Entry 6V38 (electron microscopy, 3.80 A resolution); this record covers chains A and B of the 4 polymer chains in the assembly.

# Chain A (and B)
Molecule: Calcium-activated potassium channel subunit alpha-1
Source organism: Homo sapiens
Notes: chain B of this document is another copy of the same molecule, construct and numbering; everything in this record applies to it too
UniProt: Q12791 (KCMA1_HUMAN), isoform Q12791-5; residues 1-1056 here correspond to UniProt positions 66-1121 (UniProt number = residue number + 65)
Chain sequence (1065 residues; numbered 1 to 1065; the number before each row is that of its first residue):
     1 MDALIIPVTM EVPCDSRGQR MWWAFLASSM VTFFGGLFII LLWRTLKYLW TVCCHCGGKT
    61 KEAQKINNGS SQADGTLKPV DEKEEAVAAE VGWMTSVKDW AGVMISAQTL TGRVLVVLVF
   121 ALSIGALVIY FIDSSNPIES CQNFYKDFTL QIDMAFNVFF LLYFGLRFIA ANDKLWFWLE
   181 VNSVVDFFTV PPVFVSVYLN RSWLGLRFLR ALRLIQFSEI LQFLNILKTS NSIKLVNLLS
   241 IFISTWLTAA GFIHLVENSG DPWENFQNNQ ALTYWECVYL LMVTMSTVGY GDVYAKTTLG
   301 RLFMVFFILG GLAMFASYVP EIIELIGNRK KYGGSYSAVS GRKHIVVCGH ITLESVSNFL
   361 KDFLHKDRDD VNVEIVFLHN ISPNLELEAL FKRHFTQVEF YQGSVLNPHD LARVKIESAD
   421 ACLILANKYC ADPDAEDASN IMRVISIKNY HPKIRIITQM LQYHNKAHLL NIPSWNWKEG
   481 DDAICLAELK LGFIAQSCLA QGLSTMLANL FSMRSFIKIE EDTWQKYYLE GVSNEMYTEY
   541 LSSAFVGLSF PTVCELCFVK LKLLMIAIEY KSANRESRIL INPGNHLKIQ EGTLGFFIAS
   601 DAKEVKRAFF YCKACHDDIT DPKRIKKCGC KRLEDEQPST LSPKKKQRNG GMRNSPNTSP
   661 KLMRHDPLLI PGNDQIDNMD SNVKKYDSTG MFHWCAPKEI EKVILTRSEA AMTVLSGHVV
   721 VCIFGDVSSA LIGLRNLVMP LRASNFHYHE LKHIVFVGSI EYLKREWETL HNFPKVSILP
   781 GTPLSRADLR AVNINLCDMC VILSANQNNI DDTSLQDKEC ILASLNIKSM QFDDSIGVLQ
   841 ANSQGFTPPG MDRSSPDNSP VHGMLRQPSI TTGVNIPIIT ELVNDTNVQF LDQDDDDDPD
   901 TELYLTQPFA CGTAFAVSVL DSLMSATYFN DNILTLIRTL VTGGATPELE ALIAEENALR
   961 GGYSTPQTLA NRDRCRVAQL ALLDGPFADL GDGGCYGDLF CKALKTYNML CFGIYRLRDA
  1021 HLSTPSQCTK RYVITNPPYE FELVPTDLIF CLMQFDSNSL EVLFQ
Disordered / not traced: 1-18, 52-92, 567-576, 586-591, 614-683, 834-870, 1057-1065
Sequence notes: expression tag (1057-1065)
Metal / ion sites: Ca2+ site 1: D367, R514, S533, E535, S600; Mg2+ near E399 (its only coordinating residue here); Ca2+ site 2: N449 (shared with Q889(B), D892(B), D895(B), D897(B) of chain B); Ca2+ site 3: Q889, D892, D895, D897 (shared with 1 residue of chain D)

# Interface between chain A and chain B
Residue-residue contacts (72; chain A residue first):
  T95(A) - V339(B)
  D99(A) - R342(B)  salt bridge
  V103(A) - T396(B)
  Q108(A) - R393(B)  hydrogen bond (side chain-backbone)
  Q108(A) - F395(B)
  Q108(A) - T396(B)
  E219(A) - K392(B)  salt bridge
  Q222(A) - K392(B)
  F223(A) - K392(B)
  N225(A) - R393(B)  hydrogen bond
  K228(A) - E386(B)
  K228(A) - R393(B)
  T229(A) - E386(B)
  S230(A) - L385(B)
  S230(A) - E386(B)  hydrogen bond (backbone-side chain)
  I233(A) - L385(B)  hydrophobic
  L280(A) - Y290(B)
  T284(A) - Y290(B)  hydrogen bond
  T287(A) - T287(B)
  V288(A) - V288(B)
  G289(A) - V288(B)
  G289(A) - G289(B)
  G289(A) - Y290(B)
  G291(A) - Y290(B)
  Y294(A) - D292(B)
  R301(A) - Y279(B)
  R301(A) - D292(B)  salt bridge
  M304(A) - Y290(B)
  V305(A) - W246(B)  hydrophobic
  V305(A) - Y279(B)  hydrophobic
  V305(A) - M282(B)  hydrophobic
  I308(A) - M282(B)  hydrophobic
  I308(A) - S286(B)
  L309(A) - M282(B)  hydrophobic
  L309(A) - F315(B)  hydrophobic
  L309(A) - V319(B)
  L312(A) - S286(B)
  N407(A) - P899(B)
  P408(A) - D897(B)
  P408(A) - P899(B)
  H409(A) - D898(B)  salt bridge
  H409(A) - P899(B)
  H409(A) - D900(B)
  A438(A) - K818(B)
  S439(A) - S814(B)
  I441(A) - L822(B)  hydrophobic
  M442(A) - T813(B)
  M442(A) - S814(B)
  M442(A) - N887(B)
  M442(A) - F890(B)  hydrophobic
  I445(A) - I821(B)  hydrophobic
  I445(A) - L822(B)  hydrophobic
  I445(A) - F890(B)  hydrophobic
  S446(A) - F890(B)
  N449(A) - Q889(B)  hydrogen bond (side chain-backbone)
  N449(A) - F890(B)
  N449(A) - D892(B)
  N449(A) - D897(B)  hydrogen bond
  H468(A) - L784(B)
  H468(A) - L822(B)
  N471(A) - R786(B)
  N471(A) - L822(B)
  N471(A) - L825(B)
  N471(A) - N826(B)  hydrogen bond
  N471(A) - S829(B)  hydrogen bond (backbone-side chain)
  I472(A) - L825(B)  hydrophobic
  P473(A) - L825(B)
  P473(A) - Q893(B)
  A954(A) - R786(B)
  E955(A) - R786(B)  salt bridge
  E955(A) - A787(B)
  E955(A) - R790(B)  salt bridge
Also at the interface, not in a pair above, chain A (45 interface residues in all): G102, S106, N172, Y290
Also at the interface, not in a pair above, chain B (48 interface residues in all): F242, E276, V293, A389, H394, Q397, E399, D895

# Overview
45 residues of chain A face 48 of chain B across their interface, with 8 hydrogen bonds and 6 salt bridges.
Polar contacts include D99(A)-R342(B), E219(A)-K392(B) and R301(A)-D292(B). The Ca2+ site 1 is built by
D367(A), R514(A), S533(A), E535(A) and S600(A).
Chain A and chain B are both Calcium-activated potassium channel subunit alpha-1 (Homo sapiens); the
structure, Cryo-EM structure of Ca2+-bound hsSlo1 channel, was determined by electron microscopy (same
publication as 6V22, 6V35 and 6V3G).
